7RWI - chains B and D of the 8 polymer chains in the assembly; structure by X-ray diffraction, 3.70 A resolution.

Chain B:
Name: DNA-directed RNA polymerase subunit alpha
Organism: Mycobacterium tuberculosis
Notes: EC 2.7.7.6
Reference sequence: A5U8D3 (RPOA_MYCTA); numbering as in UniProt (aligned over 1-347)
Chain sequence (347 residues; each row starts with the number of its first residue):
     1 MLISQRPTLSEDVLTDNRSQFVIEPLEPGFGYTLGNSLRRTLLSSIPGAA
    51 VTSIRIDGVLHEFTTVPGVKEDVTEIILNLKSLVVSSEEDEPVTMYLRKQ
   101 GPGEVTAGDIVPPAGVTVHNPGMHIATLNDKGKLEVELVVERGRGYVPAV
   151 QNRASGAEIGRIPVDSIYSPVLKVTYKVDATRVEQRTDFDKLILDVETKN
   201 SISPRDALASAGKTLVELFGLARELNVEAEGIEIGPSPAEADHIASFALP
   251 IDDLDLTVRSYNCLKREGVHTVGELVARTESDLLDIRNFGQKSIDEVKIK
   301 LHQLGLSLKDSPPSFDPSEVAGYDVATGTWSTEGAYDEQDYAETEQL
Unresolved in the structure: 233-347

Chain D:
Name: DNA-directed RNA polymerase subunit beta'
Organism: Mycobacterium tuberculosis
Notes: EC 2.7.7.6
Reference sequence: A0A045J9E2 (A0A045J9E2_MYCTX); residue numbers follow UniProt; this construct covers 1-1316
Chain sequence (1316 residues; numbered 1 to 1316; the number before each row is that of its first residue):
     1 MLDVNFFDELRIGLATAEDIRQWSYGEVKKPETINYRTLKPEKDGLFCEK
    51 IFGPTRDWECYCGKYKRVRFKGIICERCGVEVTRAKVRRERMGHIELAAP
   101 VTHIWYFKGVPSRLGYLLDLAPKDLEKIIYFAAYVITSVDEEMRHNELST
   151 LEAEMAVERKAVEDQRDGELEARAQKLEADLAELEAEGAKADARRKVRDG
   201 GEREMRQIRDRAQRELDRLEDIWSTFTKLAPKQLIVDENLYRELVDRYGE
   251 YFTGAMGAESIQKLIENFDIDAEAESLRDVIRNGKGQKKLRALKRLKVVA
   301 AFQQSGNSPMGMVLDAVPVIPPELRPMVQLDGGRFATSDLNDLYRRVINR
   351 NNRLKRLIDLGAPEIIVNNEKRMLQESVDALFDNGRRGRPVTGPGNRPLK
   401 SLSDLLKGKQGRFRQNLLGKRVDYSGRSVIVVGPQLKLHQCGLPKLMALE
   451 LFKPFVMKRLVDLNHAQNIKSAKRMVERQRPQVWDVLEEVIAEHPVLLNR
   501 APTLHRLGIQAFEPMLVEGKAIQLHPLVCEAFNADFDGDQMAVHLPLSAE
   551 AQAEARILMLSSNNILSPASGRPLAMPRLDMVTGLYYLTTEVPGDTGEYQ
   601 PASGDHPETGVYSSPAEAIMAADRGVLSVRAKIKVRLTQLRPPVEIEAEL
   651 FGHSGWQPGDAWMAETTLGRVMFNELLPLGYPFVNKQMHKKVQAAIINDL
   701 AERYPMIVVAQTVDKLKDAGFYWATRSGVTVSMADVLVPPRKKEILDHYE
   751 ERADKVEKQFQRGALNHDERNEALVEIWKEATDEVGQALREHYPDDNPII
   801 TIVDSGATGNFTQTRTLAGMKGLVTNPKGEFIPRPVKSSFREGLTVLEYF
   851 INTHGARKGLADTALRTADSGYLTRRLVDVSQDVIVREHDCQTERGIVVE
   901 LAERAPDGTLIRDPYIETSAYARTLGTDAVDEAGNVIVERGQDLGDPEID
   951 ALLAAGITQVKVRSVLTCATSTGVCATCYGRSMATGKLVDIGEAVGIVAA
  1001 QSIGEPGTQLTMRTFHQGGVGEDITGGLPRVQELFEARVPRGKAPIADVT
  1051 GRVRLEDGERFYKITIVPDDGGEEVVYDKISKRQRLRVFKHEDGSERVLS
  1101 DGDHVEVGQQLMEGSADPHEVLRVQGPREVQIHLVREVQEVYRAQGVSIH
  1151 DKHIEVIVRQMLRRVTIIDSGSTEFLPGSLIDRAEFEAENRRVVAEGGEP
  1201 AAGRPVLMGITKASLATDSWLSAASFQETTRVLTDAAINCRSDKLNGLKE
  1251 NVIIGKLIPAGTGINRYRNIAVQPTEEARAAAYTIPSYEDQYYSPDFGAA
  1301 TGAAVPLDDYGYSDYR
Unresolved in the structure: 1-2, 421, 1012-1025, 1282-1316

How chain B and chain D interact:
Pairs across the interface (39; chain B residue first):
  Arg39(B) - Asp623(D)  salt bridge
  Leu43(B) - Asp623(D)
  His61(B) - Gly604(D)
  Phe63(B) - Ala602(D)
  Phe63(B) - Gly604(D)
  Phe63(B) - Asp605(D)
  Phe63(B) - Pro607(D)  hydrophobic
  Thr74(B) - Glu608(D)  hydrogen bond
  Glu75(B) - Arg636(D)
  Leu78(B) - Val611(D)
  Leu78(B) - Tyr612(D)
  Leu78(B) - Ser613(D)
  Leu78(B) - Arg636(D)
  Asn79(B) - Arg636(D)
  Lys81(B) - Val611(D)
  Lys81(B) - Glu617(D)  salt bridge
  Tyr146(B) - Tyr612(D)
  Tyr146(B) - Glu617(D)  hydrogen bond
  Tyr146(B) - Met620(D)  hydrophobic
  Tyr146(B) - Ala621(D)  hydrophobic
  Tyr146(B) - Arg624(D)  hydrogen bond (backbone-side chain)
  Val147(B) - Arg624(D)
  Pro148(B) - Arg624(D)
  Gln151(B) - Arg624(D)
  Ile162(B) - Pro607(D)  hydrophobic
  Asp165(B) - Glu617(D)
  Ile167(B) - Met620(D)  hydrophobic
  Leu172(B) - Ala616(D)
  Lys173(B) - Ile619(D)
  Lys173(B) - Glu675(D)  salt bridge
  Arg182(B) - Glu488(D)  salt bridge
  Glu184(B) - Asp485(D)
  Gln185(B) - Lys445(D)  hydrogen bond (backbone-side chain)
  Gln185(B) - Trp484(D)
  Gln185(B) - Glu518(D)
  Arg186(B) - Glu518(D)
  Thr187(B) - Leu516(D)
  Thr187(B) - Glu518(D)
  Asp188(B) - Glu518(D)
Also at the interface, not in a pair above, chain B (25 interface residues in all): Arg40
Also at the interface, not in a pair above, chain D (26 interface residues in all): Val517, Val626, Met663

Summary:
25 residues of chain B face 26 of chain D across their interface, with 4 hydrogen bonds and 4 salt bridges.
Polar pairs include Arg39(B)-Asp623(D), Lys81(B)-Glu617(D) and Lys173(B)-Glu675(D).
Here chain B is DNA-directed RNA polymerase subunit alpha and chain D is DNA-directed RNA polymerase subunit
beta', both from Mycobacterium tuberculosis. Entry 7RWI (Mycobacterium tuberculosis RNA polymerase sigma L
holoenzyme open promoter complex containing TNP-2198) was determined by X-ray diffraction.
